Entry 6ON2 (electron microscopy, 3.00 A resolution); this record covers chains B and C of the 7 polymer chains in the assembly.

[Chain B (and C)]
Protein: ATP-dependent protease La
Source organism: Yersinia pestis
Notes: EC 3.4.21.53; chain C of this document is another copy of the same molecule, construct and numbering; everything in this record applies to it too
UniProt: A0A3N4AY83 (A0A3N4AY83_YERPE); residue numbers follow UniProt; this construct covers 253-776
Chain sequence (524 residues; row label = number of the first residue in the row):
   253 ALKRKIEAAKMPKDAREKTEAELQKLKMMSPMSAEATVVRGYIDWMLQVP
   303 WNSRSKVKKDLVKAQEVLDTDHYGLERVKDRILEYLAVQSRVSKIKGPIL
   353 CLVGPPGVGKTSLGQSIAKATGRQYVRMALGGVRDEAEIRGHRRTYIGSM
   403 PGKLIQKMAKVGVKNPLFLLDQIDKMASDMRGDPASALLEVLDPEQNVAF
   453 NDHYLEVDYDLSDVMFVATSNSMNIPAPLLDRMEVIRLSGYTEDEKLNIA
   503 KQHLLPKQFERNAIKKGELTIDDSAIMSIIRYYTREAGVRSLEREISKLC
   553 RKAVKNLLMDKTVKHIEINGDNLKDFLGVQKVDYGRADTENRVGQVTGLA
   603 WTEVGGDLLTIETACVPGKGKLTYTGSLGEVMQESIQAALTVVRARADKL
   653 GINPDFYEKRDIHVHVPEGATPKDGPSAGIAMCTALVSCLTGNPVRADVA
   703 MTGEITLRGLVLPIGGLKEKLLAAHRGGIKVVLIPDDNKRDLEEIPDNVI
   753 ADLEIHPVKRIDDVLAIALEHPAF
Sequence notes: conflict Gln-424 (Glu in A0A3N4AY83)
Ion coordination: Mg2+: Thr-363 (together with ATP)
Small-molecule neighbours:
  - ATP (adenosine-5'-triphosphate), molecule 1: Asp-323, His-324, Tyr-325, Leu-327, Pro-357, Pro-358, Gly-359, Val-360, Gly-361, Lys-362, Thr-363, Ser-364, Leu-365, Gln-424, Asn-473, Tyr-493, Ile-501, His-505, Lys-509, Val-541, Arg-542, Glu-545
  - ATP, molecule 2: Glu-447, Pro-480, Arg-484
From the paper describing this entry:
  - binding site for Bound Y2853 Substrate: Tyr-398, Ile-399
  - mutagenesis - I399A: unchanged catalytic activity (ATP hydrolysis)
  - binding site for ATP: Asn-473, Arg-484, Arg-542
  - mutagenesis - G580L (26 and 33%): decreased catalytic activity on degradation of these substrates
  - catalytic residues: Asp-423, Ser-679, Lys-722
  - mutagenesis - E458A: unchanged catalytic activity (ATPase activity)
  - mutagenesis - I399A, E447A, E458A, G580L: decreased catalytic activity on HspQ
  - mutagenesis - I399A, E447A, E458A, G580L: decreased catalytic activity on Y2853
  - mutagenesis - M284A: decreased catalytic activity on substrate

[Interface between chain B and chain C]
Contacting residue pairs - 115 pairs, chain B then chain C:
  Met-284(B) with Met-281(C); Ser-282(C)
  Thr-289(B) with Met-280(C)
  Arg-292(B) with Met-280(C)
  Pro-358(B) with Asp-483(C)
  Arg-379(B) with Glu-442(C), salt bridge; Gln-448(C), hydrogen bond; Ala-451(C), hydrogen bond (side chain-backbone)
  Ala-381(B) with Arg-392(C); Glu-442(C)
  Gly-383(B) with Arg-392(C), hydrogen bond (backbone-side chain); Ser-438(C); Ala-439(C)
  Gly-384(B) with Glu-388(C); Asp-435(C); Ser-438(C), hydrogen bond (backbone-side chain)
  Val-385(B) with Arg-392(C)
  Arg-386(B) with Glu-388(C), salt bridge; Arg-433(C), hydrogen bond (side chain-backbone); Gly-434(C); Asp-435(C), salt bridge
  Asp-387(B) with Tyr-398(C), hydrogen bond
  Ala-389(B) with Arg-395(C), hydrogen bond (backbone-side chain)
  Glu-390(B) with Arg-395(C), salt bridge; His-455(C), salt bridge
  His-394(B) with Thr-397(C); Tyr-398(C)
  Ile-399(B) with Ala-286(C), hydrophobic; Glu-287(C); Val-290(C), hydrophobic
  Gly-400(B) with Glu-287(C); Thr-397(C), hydrogen bond (backbone-side chain)
  Met-402(B) with Arg-395(C), hydrogen bond (backbone-side chain); Arg-396(C), hydrogen bond; Glu-458(C)
  Gly-404(B) with Arg-395(C)
  Lys-405(B) with Asn-453(C), hydrogen bond; Asp-454(C), hydrogen bond (side chain-backbone); His-455(C); Glu-458(C)
  Gln-408(B) with Arg-395(C); Glu-458(C)
  Lys-409(B) with Asn-453(C)
  Gln-424(B) with Leu-441(C); Arg-484(C)
  Lys-427(B) with Asp-435(C); Ser-438(C)
  Ala-429(B) with Asp-435(C)
  Ser-430(B) with Met-432(C), hydrogen bond
  Asp-431(B) with Met-432(C); Arg-433(C)
  Asn-473(B) with Pro-480(C)
  Lys-509(B) with Glu-447(C), salt bridge
  Arg-513(B) with Ile-347(C); Lys-348(C); Glu-447(C), salt bridge
  Asn-514(B) with Val-340(C)
  Ala-515(B) with Arg-343(C), hydrogen bond (backbone-side chain); Val-344(C), hydrophobic
  Lys-517(B) with Arg-343(C)
  Glu-520(B) with Arg-343(C), salt bridge
  Glu-538(B) with Asp-483(C)
  Arg-542(B) with Asp-483(C), salt bridge; Arg-484(C)
  Ser-543(B) with Asp-483(C)
  Arg-546(B) with Asp-483(C), salt bridge; Arg-484(C); Met-485(C), hydrogen bond (side chain-backbone); Glu-486(C)
  Arg-553(B) with Arg-333(C); Glu-336(C), salt bridge; Val-340(C); Glu-486(C), salt bridge
  Lys-554(B) with Glu-336(C), salt bridge
  Val-556(B) with Val-340(C), hydrophobic; Arg-343(C)
  Lys-557(B) with Glu-336(C)
  Leu-560(B) with Leu-313(C), hydrophobic; Ser-342(C)
  Met-561(B) with Leu-313(C), hydrophobic
  Lys-576(B) with Glu-745(C)
  Val-581(B) with Arg-742(C)
  Gln-582(B) with Arg-742(C), hydrogen bond
  Asp-590(B) with Arg-710(C), salt bridge
  Arg-594(B) with Arg-710(C)
  Gln-597(B) with Arg-710(C)
  Glu-614(B) with Thr-708(C); Leu-709(C), hydrogen bond (side chain-backbone); Arg-710(C)
  Ala-616(B) with Thr-643(C); Leu-709(C), hydrophobic
  Val-618(B) with Arg-646(C)
  Pro-619(B) with Arg-646(C); Tyr-659(C), hydrogen bond (backbone-side chain)
  Gly-620(B) with Arg-646(C); Tyr-659(C)
  Lys-621(B) with Glu-660(C)
  Thr-625(B) with Gln-639(C), hydrogen bond
  Thr-627(B) with Glu-636(C); Gln-639(C)
  Gly-628(B) with Glu-636(C), hydrogen bond (backbone-side chain)
  Ser-629(B) with Glu-636(C), hydrogen bond (backbone-side chain)
  Asp-663(B) with Arg-646(C), salt bridge
  His-665(B) with Gln-639(C); Ala-640(C); Thr-643(C), hydrogen bond; Leu-709(C)
  His-667(B) with Leu-709(C)
  Pro-669(B) with Glu-706(C); Thr-708(C); Leu-714(C), hydrophobic
  Glu-670(B) with Glu-706(C); Leu-714(C)
  Gly-671(B) with Val-633(C); Glu-706(C), hydrogen bond (backbone-side chain)
Other interface residues (no listed pair), chain B (78 interface residues in all): Pro-283, Trp-297, Gly-359, Thr-363, Tyr-377, Tyr-398, Ser-401, Pro-403, Lys-412, Thr-615, Lys-623, Tyr-626, Ala-672
Other interface residues (no listed pair), chain C (69 interface residues in all): Lys-277, Leu-335, Ala-339, Arg-386, Asp-387, Asp-460, Ala-479, Leu-482, Leu-624, Ala-647, Pro-678, Ile-707, Asp-743
The authors on this interface:
  - interface residues, chain C: Val-633(C), Glu-706(C) (proposed by the authors, not directly observed)

[In short]
Chain B and chain C form an interface of 78 and 69 residues respectively, with 23 hydrogen bonds and 15 salt
bridges. Among the polar pairs are Arg-379(B)/Glu-442(C), Arg-386(B)/Glu-388(C) and Arg-386(B)/Asp-435(C).
From the paper: catalytic residues Asp-423(B), Ser-679(B) and Lys-722(B); I399A, E447A and E458A of chain B,
among others, reduce catalytic activity on HspQ; 5 substitutions were tested in all.
Both chains are ATP-dependent protease La (Yersinia pestis). Entry 6ON2 (Lon Protease from Yersinia pestis
with Y2853 substrate) was determined by electron microscopy together with 6V11 from the same study.
